1UBD - chains A and C of the 3 polymer chains in the assembly; structure by X-ray diffraction, 2.50 A resolution.

== Chain A ==
Molecule: 20-nt DNA strand
Sequence (20 nucleotides; numbered 1 to 20; the number before each row is that of its first residue):
     1 AGGGTCTCCATTTTGAAGCG

== Chain C ==
Protein: Protein (YY1 zinc finger domain)
From: Homo sapiens
UniProt: P25490 (TYY1_HUMAN); aligned to UniProt positions 293-416 over residues 291-414 (the alignment contains insertions or deletions, so no single offset holds)
Amino-acid sequence (124 residues; row label = number of the first residue in the row):
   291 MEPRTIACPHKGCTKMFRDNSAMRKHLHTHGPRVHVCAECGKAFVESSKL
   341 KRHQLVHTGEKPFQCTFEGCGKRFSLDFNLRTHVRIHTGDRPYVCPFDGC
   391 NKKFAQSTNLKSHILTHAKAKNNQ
Not modelled in the structure: 291-294, 409-414
Differences from the reference sequence: engineered mutation Met-291 (Asp in P25490), Glu-292 (Ala in P25490)
Metal / ion sites: Zn2+ site 1: Cys-298, Cys-303, His-316, His-320; Zn2+ site 2: Cys-327, Cys-330, His-343, His-347; Zn2+ site 3: Cys-355, Cys-360, His-373, His-377; Zn2+ site 4: Cys-385, Cys-390, His-403, His-407
From the paper describing this entry:
  - binding site for the 20-nt DNA strand (chain A): Lys-315, Thr-398

== How chain A and chain C interact ==
Residue-residue contacts (14; chain A residue first):
  DG3(A) / Arg-314(C)  salt bridge to the phosphate
  DT5(A) / Lys-315(C)  base contact
  DT5(A) / Glu-336(C)  base contact
  DT5(A) / Ser-337(C)  hydrogen bond to the phosphate
  DC6(A) / Glu-336(C)  hydrogen bond to the base
  DC6(A) / Ser-338(C)  base contact
  DT7(A) / Ser-338(C)  base contact
  DC8(A) / Arg-342(C)  base contact
  DC8(A) / Phe-368(C)  base contact
  DC8(A) / Arg-371(C)  salt bridge to the phosphate
  DC9(A) / Phe-368(C)  base contact
  DC9(A) / Arg-371(C)  salt bridge to the phosphate
  DT12(A) / Thr-398(C)  base contact
  DT13(A) / Thr-398(C)  base contact
Also at the interface, not in a pair above, chain A (9 interface residues in all): DA10
Also at the interface, not in a pair above, chain C (13 interface residues in all): Lys-339, Lys-341, Asp-367, Gln-396

== Summary ==
9 residues of chain A face 13 of chain C across their interface, with 2 hydrogen bonds and 3 salt bridges.
Polar pairs include DC6(A)/Glu-336(C), DT5(A)/Ser-337(C) and DG3(A)/Arg-314(C). The Zn2+ site 1 is built by
Cys-298(C), Cys-303(C), His-316(C) and His-320(C). From the paper: a binding site for the 20-nt DNA strand
(chain A) at Lys-315(C) and Thr-398(C).
Chain A is a 20-nt DNA strand and chain C is Protein (YY1 zinc finger domain) (Homo sapiens); the structure,
Co-crystal structure of human YY1 zinc finger domain bound to the adeno-associated virus P5 initiator element,
was determined by X-ray diffraction.
